Entry 3BTC (X-ray diffraction, 2.90 A resolution); this record covers chains B and A.

# Chain B (and A)
Name: HTH-type transcriptional regulator qacR
Organism: Staphylococcus aureus subsp. aureus Mu50
Notes: chain A of this document is another copy of the same molecule, construct and numbering; everything in this record applies to it too
UniProtKB: P0A0N3 (QACR_STAAM); residues 1-188 here = UniProt positions 1-188
Chain sequence (188 residues; each row starts with the number of its first residue):
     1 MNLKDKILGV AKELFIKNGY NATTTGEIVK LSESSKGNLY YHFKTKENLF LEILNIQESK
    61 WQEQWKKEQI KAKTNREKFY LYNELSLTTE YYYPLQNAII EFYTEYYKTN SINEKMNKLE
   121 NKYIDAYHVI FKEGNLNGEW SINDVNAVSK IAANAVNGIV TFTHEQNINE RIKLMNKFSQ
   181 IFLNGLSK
Unresolved in the structure: 1, 188
Sequence notes: engineered mutation Gln57 (Glu in P0A0N3), Ala72 (Cys in P0A0N3), Ser141 (Cys in P0A0N3)
Swiss-Prot annotation at these positions:
  - DNA-binding region: Thr24 to Phe43 (H-T-H motif)
What the authors report for this chain:
  - binding site for malachite green: Trp61, Glu90, Tyr93, Tyr103, Glu120, Tyr123, Phe162

# Chain B / chain A interface
Contacting residue pairs (53; chain B residue first):
  Gln96(B) with Phe162(A)
  Asn97(B) with Tyr103(A); Thr104(A); Tyr107(A), hydrogen bond
  Ile100(B) with Ile100(A), hydrophobic; Thr161(A); Phe162(A), hydrophobic
  Glu101(B) with Ile100(A); Thr104(A), hydrogen bond
  Tyr103(B) with His164(A), hydrogen bond (side chain-backbone)
  Thr104(B) with Asn97(A)
  Tyr107(B) with His164(A)
  Glu120(B) with Glu165(A)
  Asp144(B) with Lys177(A), salt bridge
  Ala147(B) with Leu174(A), hydrophobic
  Lys150(B) with Gln166(A)
  Ile151(B) with Ile159(A); Lys177(A); Phe178(A), hydrophobic
  Asn154(B) with Gly158(A); Ile159(A); Phe162(A); Thr163(A), hydrogen bond
  Ala155(B) with Ala155(A); Ile159(A)
  Asn157(B) with Phe162(A)
  Gly158(B) with Asn154(A); Gly158(A)
  Ile159(B) with Ile151(A); Asn154(A); Ala155(A)
  Thr161(B) with Tyr103(A); Phe162(A)
  Phe162(B) with Tyr103(A); Asn154(A); Asn157(A); Gly158(A); Thr161(A)
  Thr163(B) with Asn154(A)
  Glu165(B) with Asn113(A)
  Leu174(B) with Ala147(A); Ile151(A)
  Phe178(B) with Ile151(A), hydrophobic
  Ile181(B) with Phe182(A); Gly185(A); Leu186(A), hydrophobic
  Phe182(B) with Ile181(A)
  Asn184(B) with Asn184(A); Gly185(A), hydrogen bond (side chain-backbone)
  Gly185(B) with Ile181(A); Asn184(A); Gly185(A)
  Ser187(B) with Asn184(A)
Other interface residues (no listed pair), chain B (34 interface residues in all): Asn21, Val148, His164, Glu170, Met175, Leu186
Other interface residues (no listed pair), chain A (31 interface residues in all): Glu101, Asn117, Glu120, Lys150

# In short
34 residues of chain B and 31 residues of chain A are in contact, with 5 hydrogen bonds and 1 salt bridge.
Polar pairs include Asp144(B)-Lys177(A), Asn97(B)-Tyr107(A) and Glu101(B)-Thr104(A). From the paper: a binding
site for malachite green at Trp61(B), Glu90(B) and Tyr93(B) among others.
Chain B and chain A are both HTH-type transcriptional regulator qacR (Staphylococcus aureus subsp. aureus
Mu50); the structure, crystal structure of QacR(E57Q) bound to malachite green, was determined by X-ray
diffraction, deposited together with 3BT9, 3BTI, 3BTJ and 3BTL.
